PDB entry 3JBG | electron microscopy, 3.80 A resolution | chains 3 and 4 of the 5 polymer chains in the assembly

[Chain 3]
Name: Capsid protein VP3
From: Human poliovirus 1 Mahoney
UniProtKB: P03300 (POLG_POL1M); residues 1-237 here correspond to UniProt positions 342-578 (UniProt number = residue number + 341)
Amino-acid sequence (237 residues; numbered 1 to 237; the number before each row is that of its first residue):
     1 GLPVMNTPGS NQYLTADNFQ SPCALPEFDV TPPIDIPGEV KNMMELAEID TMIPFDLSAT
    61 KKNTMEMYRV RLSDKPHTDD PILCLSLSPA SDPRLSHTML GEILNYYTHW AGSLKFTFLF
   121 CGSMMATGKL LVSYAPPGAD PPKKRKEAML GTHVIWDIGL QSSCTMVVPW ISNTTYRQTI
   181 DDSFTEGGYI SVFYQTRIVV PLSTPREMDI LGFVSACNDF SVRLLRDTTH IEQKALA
Disordered / not traced: 236-237
Differences from the reference sequence: conflict Ser-123 (Phe464 in P03300)

[Chain 4]
Name: Capsid protein VP4
From: Human poliovirus 1 Mahoney
UniProtKB: P03300 (POLG_POL1M); numbering as in UniProt (aligned over 2-69)
Amino-acid sequence (69 residues; numbered 1 to 69; the number before each row is that of its first residue):
     1 XGAQVSSQKV GAHENSNRAY GGSTINYTTI NYYRDSASNA ASKQDFSQDP SKFTEPIKDV
    61 LIKTAPMLN
Modified residues: MYR (myristic acid) at position 1
Differences from the reference sequence: modified residue (1)
Swiss-Prot annotation at these positions:
  - site: Asn-69 (Cleavage)
  - lipidation: Gly-2 (N-myristoyl glycine)
  - mutagenesis: Gly-2 (G2A: 100% loss of myristoylation. Impaired viral assembly), Ala-3 (A3D: 50% loss of myristoylation. Severe reduction in specific infectivity; A3G/L/V: No effect on myristoylation and virus growth; A3H: No effect on myristoylation ...)

[How chain 3 and chain 4 interact]
Contacting residue pairs (34):
  Asn-18(3) / Ala-40(4)
  Asn-18(3) / Ala-41(4)  hydrogen bond (side chain-backbone)
  Gln-20(3) / Ile-30(4)  hydrogen bond (side chain-backbone)
  Gln-20(3) / Asn-31(4)
  Gln-20(3) / Tyr-32(4)  hydrogen bond (side chain-backbone)
  Gln-20(3) / Tyr-33(4)
  Gln-20(3) / Ser-38(4)
  Gln-20(3) / Ala-40(4)
  Ser-21(3) / Tyr-33(4)
  Ser-21(3) / Ser-38(4)  hydrogen bond (backbone-side chain)
  Pro-22(3) / Tyr-33(4)
  Pro-22(3) / Ser-38(4)
  Cys-23(3) / Asp-35(4)
  Cys-23(3) / Ser-38(4)  hydrogen bond (backbone-side chain)
  Pro-26(3) / Asp-35(4)
  Glu-27(3) / Arg-34(4)  salt bridge
  Glu-27(3) / Asp-35(4)  hydrogen bond (backbone-side chain)
  Gly-38(3) / Phe-53(4)
  Glu-39(3) / Gln-48(4)  hydrogen bond (backbone-side chain)
  Glu-39(3) / Lys-52(4)
  Glu-39(3) / Phe-53(4)
  Val-40(3) / Gln-48(4)
  Val-40(3) / Phe-53(4)  hydrophobic
  Lys-41(3) / Phe-46(4)
  Lys-41(3) / Gln-48(4)
  Glu-45(3) / Gln-48(4)  hydrogen bond
  Glu-45(3) / Phe-53(4)
  Glu-48(3) / Pro-50(4)
  Glu-48(3) / Thr-54(4)
  Ile-49(3) / Phe-53(4)  hydrophobic
  Leu-160(3) / Leu-68(4)
  Gln-161(3) / Pro-66(4)
  Gln-161(3) / Met-67(4)  hydrogen bond (side chain-backbone)
  Gln-161(3) / Leu-68(4)  hydrogen bond (side chain-backbone)
Interface residues without a listed pair, chain 3 (17 interface residues in all): Phe-19
Interface residues without a listed pair, chain 4 (22 interface residues in all): Ala-37, Asn-39, Lys-43, Ser-47

[Overview]
The interface between chain 3 and chain 4 involves 17 residues on one side and 22 on the other; the contacts
include 10 hydrogen bonds and 1 salt bridge. Polar contacts include Glu-27(3)/Arg-34(4), Asn-18(3)/Ala-41(4)
and Gln-20(3)/Ile-30(4).
Here chain 3 is Capsid protein VP3 and chain 4 is Capsid protein VP4, both from Human poliovirus 1 Mahoney.
Entry 3JBG (Complex of poliovirus with VHH PVSS21E) was determined by electron microscopy together with 3JBC,
3JBD, 3JBE and 3JBF from the same study.
